4A3G - chains A and E of the 15 polymer chains in the assembly; structure by X-ray diffraction, 3.50 A resolution.

[Chain A]
Molecule: DNA-directed RNA polymerase II subunit RPB1
From: Saccharomyces cerevisiae
Notes: EC 2.7.7.6
UniProtKB: P04050 (RPB1_YEAST); residue numbers follow UniProt; this construct covers 1-1732
Amino-acid sequence (1732 residues; each row starts with the number of its first residue):
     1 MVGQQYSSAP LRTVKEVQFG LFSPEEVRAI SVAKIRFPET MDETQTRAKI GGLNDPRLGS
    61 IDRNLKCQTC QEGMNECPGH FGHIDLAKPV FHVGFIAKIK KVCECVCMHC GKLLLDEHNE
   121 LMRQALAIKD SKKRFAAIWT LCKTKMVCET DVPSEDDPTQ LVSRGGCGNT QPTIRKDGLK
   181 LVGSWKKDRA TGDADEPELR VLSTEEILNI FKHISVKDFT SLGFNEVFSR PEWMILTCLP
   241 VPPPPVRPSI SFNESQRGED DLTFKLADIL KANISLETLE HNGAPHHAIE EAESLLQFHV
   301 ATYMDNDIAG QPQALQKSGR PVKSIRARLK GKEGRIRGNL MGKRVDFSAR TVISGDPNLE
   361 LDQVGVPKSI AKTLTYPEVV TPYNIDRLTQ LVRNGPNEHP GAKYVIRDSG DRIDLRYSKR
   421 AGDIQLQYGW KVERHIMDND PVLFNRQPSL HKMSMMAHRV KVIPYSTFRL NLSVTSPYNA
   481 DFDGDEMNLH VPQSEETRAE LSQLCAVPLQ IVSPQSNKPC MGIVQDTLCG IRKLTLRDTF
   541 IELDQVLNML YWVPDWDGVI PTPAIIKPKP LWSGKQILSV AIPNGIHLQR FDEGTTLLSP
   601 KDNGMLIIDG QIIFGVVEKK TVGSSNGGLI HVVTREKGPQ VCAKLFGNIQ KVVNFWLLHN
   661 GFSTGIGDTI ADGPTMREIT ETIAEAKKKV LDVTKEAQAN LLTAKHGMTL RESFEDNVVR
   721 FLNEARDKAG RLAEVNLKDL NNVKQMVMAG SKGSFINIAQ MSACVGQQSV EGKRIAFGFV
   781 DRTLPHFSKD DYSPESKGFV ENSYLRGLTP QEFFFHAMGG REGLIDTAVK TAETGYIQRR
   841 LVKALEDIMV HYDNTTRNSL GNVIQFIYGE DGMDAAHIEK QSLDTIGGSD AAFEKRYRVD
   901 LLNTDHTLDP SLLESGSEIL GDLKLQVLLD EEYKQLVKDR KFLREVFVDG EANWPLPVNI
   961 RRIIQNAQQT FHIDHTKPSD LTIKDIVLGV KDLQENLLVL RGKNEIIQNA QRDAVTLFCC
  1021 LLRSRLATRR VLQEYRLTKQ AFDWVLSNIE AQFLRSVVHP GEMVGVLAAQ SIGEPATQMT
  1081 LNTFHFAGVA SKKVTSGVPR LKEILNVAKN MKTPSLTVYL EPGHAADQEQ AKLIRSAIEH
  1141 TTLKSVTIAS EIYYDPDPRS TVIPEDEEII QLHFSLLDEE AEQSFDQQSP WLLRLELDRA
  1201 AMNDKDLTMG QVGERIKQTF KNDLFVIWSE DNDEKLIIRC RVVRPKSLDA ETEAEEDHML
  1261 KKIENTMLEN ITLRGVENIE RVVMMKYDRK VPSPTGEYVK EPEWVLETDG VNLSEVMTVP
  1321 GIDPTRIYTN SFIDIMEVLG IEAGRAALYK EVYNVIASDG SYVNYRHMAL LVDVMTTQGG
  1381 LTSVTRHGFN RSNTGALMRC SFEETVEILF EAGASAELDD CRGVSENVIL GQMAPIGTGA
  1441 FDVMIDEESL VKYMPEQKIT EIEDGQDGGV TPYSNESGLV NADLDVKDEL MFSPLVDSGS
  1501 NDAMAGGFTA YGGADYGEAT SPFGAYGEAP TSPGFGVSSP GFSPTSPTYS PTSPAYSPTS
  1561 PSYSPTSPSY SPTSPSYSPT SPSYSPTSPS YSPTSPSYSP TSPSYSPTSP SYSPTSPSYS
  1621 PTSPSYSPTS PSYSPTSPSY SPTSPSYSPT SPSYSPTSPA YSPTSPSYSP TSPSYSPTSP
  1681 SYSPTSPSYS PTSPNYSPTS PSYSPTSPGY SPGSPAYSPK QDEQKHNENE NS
Unresolved in the structure: 1-2, 1081-1091, 1177-1186, 1244-1253, 1456-1732
Metal / ion sites: Zn2+ site 1: Cys-67, Cys-70, Cys-77, His-80; Zn2+ site 2: Cys-107, Cys-110, Cys-148, Cys-167; Mg2+: Asp-481, Asp-483, Asp-485 (shared with 1 residue of chain P)
UniProt features mapped onto this chain:
  - region: Pro-248 to Asp-260 (Lid loop), Asn-306 to Lys-323 (Rudder loop), Pro-810 to Glu-822 (Bridging helix)
  - binding site (Zn(2+)): Cys-67, Cys-70, Cys-77, His-80, Cys-107, Cys-110, Cys-148, Cys-167
  - binding site (Mg(2+)): Asp-481, Asp-483, Asp-485
  - modified residue: Thr-1471 (Phosphothreonine)
  - cross-link (Glycyl lysine isopeptide (Lys-Gly)): Lys-695 (interchain with G-Cter in ubiquitin), Lys-1246 (interchain with G-Cter in ubiquitin), Lys-1350 (interchain with G-Cter in ubiquitin)
From the paper describing this entry:
  - mutagenesis - Q1078N, Q1078S: abolished growth (citing earlier work)

[Chain E]
Molecule: DNA-directed RNA polymerases I, II, and III subunit rpabc 1
From: Saccharomyces cerevisiae
UniProtKB: P20434 (RPAB1_YEAST); residue numbers follow UniProt; this construct covers 1-215
Amino-acid sequence (215 residues; numbered 1 to 215; the number before each row is that of its first residue):
     1 MDQENERNIS RLWRAFRTVK EMVKDRGYFI TQEEVELPLE DFKAKYCDSM GRPQRKMMSF
    61 QANPTEESIS KFPDMGSLWV EFCDEPSVGV KTMKTFVIHI QEKNFQTGIF VYQNNITPSA
   121 MKLVPSIPPA TIETFNEAAL VVNITHHELV PKHIRLSSDE KRELLKRYRL KESQLPRIQR
   181 ADPVALYLGL KRGEVVKIIR KSETSGRYAS YRICM
Unresolved in the structure: 1

[Interface between chain A and chain E]
Residue-residue contacts - 93 pairs, chain A then chain E:
  Arg-857(A) / Tyr-168(E)  hydrogen bond (side chain-backbone)
  Arg-857(A) / Leu-170(E)
  Arg-857(A) / Gln-174(E)
  Leu-860(A) / Gln-174(E)  hydrogen bond (backbone-side chain)
  Gly-861(A) / Gln-174(E)  hydrogen bond (backbone-side chain)
  Asn-862(A) / Ser-173(E)
  Asn-862(A) / Gln-174(E)
  Val-863(A) / Leu-170(E)  hydrophobic
  Val-863(A) / Gln-174(E)  hydrogen bond (backbone-backbone)
  Val-863(A) / Pro-176(E)
  Gln-865(A) / Tyr-208(E)
  Phe-866(A) / Tyr-168(E)
  Phe-866(A) / Tyr-208(E)  hydrogen bond (backbone-side chain)
  Phe-866(A) / Ala-209(E)
  Phe-866(A) / Tyr-211(E)  hydrophobic
  Ile-867(A) / Tyr-168(E)
  Ile-867(A) / Tyr-208(E)
  Gly-869(A) / Thr-204(E)  hydrogen bond (backbone-side chain)
  Glu-870(A) / Arg-200(E)  salt bridge
  Glu-870(A) / Ser-202(E)  hydrogen bond
  Glu-870(A) / Thr-204(E)
  Glu-870(A) / Ser-205(E)  hydrogen bond (backbone-side chain)
  Glu-870(A) / Tyr-208(E)
  Asp-871(A) / Thr-204(E)
  Phe-942(A) / Lys-201(E)
  Phe-942(A) / Gly-206(E)
  Phe-942(A) / Arg-207(E)
  Glu-945(A) / Lys-201(E)  salt bridge
  Val-946(A) / Lys-201(E)
  Val-946(A) / Ser-202(E)
  Val-946(A) / Gly-206(E)
  Phe-947(A) / Glu-203(E)
  Trp-954(A) / Glu-203(E)
  Asn-1004(A) / Arg-167(E)
  Ile-1006(A) / Glu-163(E)
  Ile-1006(A) / Leu-164(E)
  Ile-1006(A) / Arg-167(E)
  Ile-1006(A) / Tyr-168(E)  hydrophobic
  Ile-1007(A) / Arg-167(E)
  Ala-1010(A) / Tyr-168(E)
  Asp-1013(A) / Ser-205(E)
  Asp-1013(A) / Arg-207(E)  salt bridge
  Ala-1014(A) / Ser-205(E)
  Thr-1016(A) / Ser-205(E)
  Thr-1016(A) / Arg-207(E)  hydrogen bond
  Leu-1017(A) / Glu-203(E)
  Leu-1017(A) / Thr-204(E)
  Leu-1017(A) / Ser-205(E)  hydrogen bond (backbone-backbone)
  Leu-1017(A) / Gly-206(E)
  Met-1317(A) / Val-142(E)
  Thr-1318(A) / Arg-11(E)  hydrogen bond
  Thr-1318(A) / Arg-14(E)  hydrogen bond (backbone-side chain)
  Thr-1318(A) / Val-141(E)
  Thr-1318(A) / Val-142(E)
  Pro-1324(A) / Val-142(E)  hydrophobic
  Pro-1324(A) / His-147(E)
  Thr-1325(A) / His-146(E)
  Thr-1325(A) / His-147(E)  hydrogen bond (backbone-side chain)
  Thr-1325(A) / Glu-148(E)  hydrogen bond (backbone-backbone)
  Arg-1326(A) / His-147(E)
  Arg-1326(A) / Glu-148(E)  salt bridge
  Ile-1327(A) / His-147(E)  hydrogen bond (backbone-side chain)
  Ile-1335(A) / Leu-149(E)  hydrophobic
  Glu-1337(A) / Pro-183(E)
  Val-1338(A) / Ile-144(E)
  Val-1338(A) / Pro-183(E)
  Leu-1339(A) / Ile-144(E)  hydrophobic
  Leu-1339(A) / His-147(E)
  Leu-1339(A) / Val-150(E)
  Leu-1339(A) / Val-184(E)
  Gly-1340(A) / Asp-182(E)
  Gly-1340(A) / Pro-183(E)
  Ile-1341(A) / Asp-182(E)  hydrogen bond (backbone-side chain)
  Ile-1341(A) / Arg-212(E)
  Glu-1342(A) / Pro-151(E)
  Glu-1342(A) / His-153(E)
  Glu-1342(A) / Ile-198(E)
  Glu-1342(A) / Arg-200(E)  salt bridge
  Glu-1342(A) / Arg-212(E)  salt bridge
  Ala-1343(A) / Leu-149(E)
  Ala-1343(A) / Val-150(E)  hydrophobic
  Arg-1345(A) / Arg-200(E)
  Ala-1346(A) / Leu-149(E)  hydrophobic
  Tyr-1349(A) / Glu-203(E)
  Tyr-1365(A) / Glu-203(E)
  Tyr-1365(A) / Thr-204(E)
  Thr-1376(A) / Arg-212(E)  hydrogen bond (backbone-side chain)
  Thr-1377(A) / Pro-176(E)
  Thr-1377(A) / Arg-177(E)  hydrogen bond (backbone-backbone)
  Thr-1377(A) / Arg-212(E)
  Gln-1378(A) / Arg-177(E)
  Gly-1379(A) / Arg-177(E)
  Gly-1379(A) / Gln-179(E)
Interface residues without a listed pair, chain A (56 interface residues in all): Asp-853, Thr-855, Leu-956, Lys-1003, Tyr-1328, Met-1336, Ala-1347, Arg-1366, Asp-1373, Gly-1380
Interface residues without a listed pair, chain E (42 interface residues in all): Ala-138, Leu-175, Ile-178, Ser-210

[In short]
The interface between chain A and chain E involves 56 residues on one side and 42 on the other, with 18
hydrogen bonds and 6 salt bridges. Polar pairs include Glu-870(A)/Arg-200(E), Glu-945(A)/Lys-201(E) and
Asp-1013(A)/Arg-207(E). From the paper: Q1078N and Q1078S of chain A abolish growth.
Here chain A is DNA-directed RNA polymerase II subunit RPB1 and chain E is DNA-directed RNA polymerases I, II,
and III subunit rpabc 1, both from Saccharomyces cerevisiae. Entry 4A3G (RNA Polymerase II initial
transcribing complex with a 2nt DNA-RNA hybrid) was determined by X-ray diffraction, deposited together with
4A3B, 4A3C, 4A3D, 4A3E, 4A3F, 4A3I and 4 further entries.
